6U2L - chains MM and NN of the 32 polymer chains in the assembly; structure by electron microscopy, 2.83 A resolution.

== Chain MM (and NN) ==
Name: Macrophage-expressed gene 1 protein
Organism: Homo sapiens
Notes: chain NN of this document is another copy of the same molecule, construct and numbering; everything in this record applies to it too
UniProtKB: Q2M385 (MPEG1_HUMAN); residues 1-636 here correspond to UniProt positions 18-653 (UniProt number = residue number + 17)
Sequence (642 residues; each row starts with the number of its first residue):
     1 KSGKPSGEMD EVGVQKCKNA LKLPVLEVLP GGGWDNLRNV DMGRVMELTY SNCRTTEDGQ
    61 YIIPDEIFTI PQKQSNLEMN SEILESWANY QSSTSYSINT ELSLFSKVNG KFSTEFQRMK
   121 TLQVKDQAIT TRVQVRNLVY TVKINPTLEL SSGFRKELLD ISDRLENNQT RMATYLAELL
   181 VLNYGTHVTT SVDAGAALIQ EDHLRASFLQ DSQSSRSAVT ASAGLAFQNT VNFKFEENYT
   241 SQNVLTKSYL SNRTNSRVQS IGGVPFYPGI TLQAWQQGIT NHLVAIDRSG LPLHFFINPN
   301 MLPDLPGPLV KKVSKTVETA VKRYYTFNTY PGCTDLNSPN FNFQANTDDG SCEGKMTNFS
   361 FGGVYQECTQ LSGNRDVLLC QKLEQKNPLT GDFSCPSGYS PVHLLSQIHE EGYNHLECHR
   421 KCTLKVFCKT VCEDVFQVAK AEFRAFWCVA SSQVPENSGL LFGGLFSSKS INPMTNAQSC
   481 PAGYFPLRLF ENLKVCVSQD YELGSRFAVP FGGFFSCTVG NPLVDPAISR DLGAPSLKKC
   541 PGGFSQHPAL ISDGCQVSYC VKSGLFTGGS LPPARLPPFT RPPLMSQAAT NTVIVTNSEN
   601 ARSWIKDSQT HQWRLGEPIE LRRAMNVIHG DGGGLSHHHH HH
Unresolved in the structure: 1-9, 527-534, 631-642
Disulfides: Cys-368/Cys-380, Cys-395/Cys-448, Cys-517/Cys-555
Covalent attachments: N-acetylglucosamine (NAG) linked to Asn-168, Asn-252
Sequence notes: engineered mutation Lys-425 (Leu442 in Q2M385); expression tag (637-642)

== Chain MM / chain NN interface ==
Pairs across the interface (72; chain MM residue first):
  Gln-15(MM) with Leu-21(NN)
  Lys-18(MM) with Thr-55(NN), hydrogen bond
  Val-25(MM) with Glu-57(NN)
  Leu-26(MM) with Glu-57(NN)
  Glu-27(MM) with Glu-57(NN); Asp-58(NN); Pro-71(NN); Lys-73(NN), salt bridge
  Asp-41(MM) with Ile-70(NN); Lys-143(NN), hydrogen bond (backbone-side chain)
  Met-42(MM) with Phe-68(NN)
  Gly-43(MM) with Phe-68(NN)
  Tyr-50(MM) with Glu-57(NN)
  Arg-118(MM) with Glu-78(NN), salt bridge
  Lys-125(MM) with Arg-216(NN)
  Glu-157(MM) with Thr-147(NN)
  Asn-183(MM) with Pro-146(NN)
  Arg-205(MM) with Gln-213(NN); Ser-214(NN), hydrogen bond
  Thr-230(MM) with Met-79(NN)
  Phe-235(MM) with Leu-225(NN), hydrophobic; Gln-228(NN)
  Glu-236(MM) with Phe-233(NN)
  Arg-253(MM) with Ser-217(NN), hydrogen bond (backbone-side chain)
  Thr-254(MM) with Asn-80(NN)
  Asn-255(MM) with Glu-78(NN); Asn-80(NN)
  Ser-256(MM) with Met-79(NN), hydrogen bond (backbone-backbone)
  Arg-257(MM) with Asn-76(NN); Leu-77(NN); Glu-78(NN)
  Val-258(MM) with Asn-76(NN); Leu-77(NN), hydrogen bond (backbone-backbone); Met-79(NN), hydrophobic
  Gln-259(MM) with Gln-74(NN); Ser-75(NN); Asn-76(NN)
  Ser-260(MM) with Lys-73(NN); Gln-74(NN); Ser-75(NN), hydrogen bond (backbone-backbone)
  Ile-261(MM) with Lys-73(NN)
  Gly-262(MM) with Lys-73(NN), hydrogen bond (backbone-backbone)
  Pro-265(MM) with Asn-137(NN); Gln-276(NN)
  Phe-266(MM) with Ser-75(NN); Leu-77(NN), hydrophobic; Gln-276(NN), hydrogen bond (backbone-side chain)
  Tyr-267(MM) with Gln-273(NN), hydrogen bond; Gln-276(NN)
  Pro-268(MM) with Leu-77(NN); Leu-272(NN)
  Asn-281(MM) with Lys-73(NN)
  His-282(MM) with Lys-73(NN), hydrogen bond
  Val-284(MM) with Pro-71(NN); Gln-72(NN); Lys-73(NN)
  Ser-468(MM) with Leu-104(NN)
  Lys-469(MM) with Leu-104(NN)
  Ile-471(MM) with Leu-104(NN)
  Thr-475(MM) with Asp-349(NN)
  Asn-476(MM) with Asp-348(NN)
  Gln-478(MM) with Leu-104(NN)
  Cys-480(MM) with Leu-537(NN)
  Pro-573(MM) with Thr-100(NN); Leu-102(NN), hydrophobic
  Arg-575(MM) with Leu-102(NN)
  Gln-587(MM) with Pro-308(NN)
  Arg-623(MM) with Glu-166(NN), salt bridge; Asn-167(NN)
  Met-625(MM) with Pro-306(NN), hydrophobic; Leu-309(NN), hydrophobic
  Val-627(MM) with Pro-308(NN), hydrophobic
Also at the interface, not in a pair above, chain MM (57 interface residues in all): Leu-29, Gly-153, Leu-182, Tyr-184, Glu-237, Gly-263, Ser-479, Gly-483, Ala-574, Pro-582
Also at the interface, not in a pair above, chain NN (53 interface residues in all): Thr-56, Gly-59, Ser-81, Asn-229, Asn-232, Thr-240, Gln-242, Leu-291, Phe-295, Lys-311, Thr-347, Asp-525

== In short ==
Chain MM and chain NN form an interface of 57 and 53 residues respectively, with 11 hydrogen bonds and 3 salt
bridges. Polar contacts include Glu-27(MM)/Lys-73(NN), Arg-118(MM)/Glu-78(NN) and Arg-623(MM)/Glu-166(NN).
Covalently linked N-acetylglucosamine: at Asn-168(MM) and Asn-252(MM).
Chain MM and chain NN are both Macrophage-expressed gene 1 protein (Homo sapiens); the structure, EM structure
of MPEG-1 (L425K, beta conformation) soluble pre-pore complex, was determined by electron microscopy (same
publication as 6U23, 6U2J, 6U2K and 6U2W).
